PDB entry 1U2K | X-ray diffraction, 2.00 A resolution | chain A

Chain A:
Molecule: Peroxidase/catalase HPI
Source organism: Escherichia coli
Notes: EC 1.11.1.6; fragment: C-terminal domain
UniProtKB: P13029 (CATA_ECOLI); residues 422-726 here = UniProt positions 422-726
Sequence (309 residues; each row starts with the number of its first residue):
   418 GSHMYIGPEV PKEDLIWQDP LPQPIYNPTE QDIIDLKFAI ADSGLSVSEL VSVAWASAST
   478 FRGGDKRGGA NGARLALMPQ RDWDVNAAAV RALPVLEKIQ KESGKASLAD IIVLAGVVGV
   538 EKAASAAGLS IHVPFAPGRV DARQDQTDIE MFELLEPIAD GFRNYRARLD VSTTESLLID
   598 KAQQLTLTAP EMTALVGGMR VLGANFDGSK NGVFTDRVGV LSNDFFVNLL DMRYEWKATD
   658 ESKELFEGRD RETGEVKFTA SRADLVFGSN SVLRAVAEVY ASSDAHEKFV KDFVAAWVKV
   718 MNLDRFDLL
Not modelled in the structure: 418-434
Differences from the reference sequence: cloning artifact (418-421)
From the paper describing this entry:
  - conformationally variable residues (order/disorder transition): G418 to W434, D724 to L726

In short:
The paper reports conformational variability at G418 and D724.
Chain A is Peroxidase/catalase HPI (Escherichia coli); the structure, Crystal structure of the C-terminal
domain from the catalase-peroxidase KatG of Escherichia coli (I41), was determined by X-ray diffraction (same
publication as 1U2J and 1U2L).
